Entry 8RO4 (X-ray diffraction, 2.51 A resolution); this record covers chains A and D of the 6 polymer chains in the assembly.

# Chain A (and D)
Molecule: 2-hydroxy-3-keto-glucal hydratase
From: Agrobacterium tumefaciens
Notes: chain D of this document is another copy of the same molecule, construct and numbering; everything in this record applies to it too
Amino-acid sequence (349 residues; row label = number of the first residue in the row):
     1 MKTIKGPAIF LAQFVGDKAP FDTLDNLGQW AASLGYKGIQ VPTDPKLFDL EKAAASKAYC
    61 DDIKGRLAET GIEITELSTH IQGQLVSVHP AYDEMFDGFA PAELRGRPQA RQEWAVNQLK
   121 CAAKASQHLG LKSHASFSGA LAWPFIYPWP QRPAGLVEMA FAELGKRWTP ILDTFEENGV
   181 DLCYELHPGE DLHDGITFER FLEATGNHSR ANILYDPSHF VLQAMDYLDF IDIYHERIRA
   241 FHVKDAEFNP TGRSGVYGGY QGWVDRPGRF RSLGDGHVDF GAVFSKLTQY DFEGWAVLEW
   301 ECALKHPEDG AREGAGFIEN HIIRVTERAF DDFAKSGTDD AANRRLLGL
Not modelled in the structure: 327-336
Ion coordination: Mn2+: E185, D216, H242, E299

# Chain A / chain D interface
Residue-residue contacts (38; chain A residue first):
  H89(A) with L346(D), hydrogen bond (side chain-backbone)
  P90(A) with G348(D)
  L141(A) with L347(D)
  F145(A) with L346(D); L347(D), hydrophobic
  P153(A) with N343(D)
  A154(A) with T338(D); N343(D), hydrogen bond (backbone-side chain)
  G155(A) with N343(D)
  L156(A) with N343(D); L347(D), hydrophobic
  M159(A) with D340(D); N343(D); R344(D); L347(D), hydrophobic
  A160(A) with L347(D)
  R167(A) with L349(D)
  G337(A) with A154(D)
  T338(A) with A154(D); G155(D)
  D340(A) with M159(D)
  N343(A) with P153(D); A154(D), hydrogen bond (side chain-backbone); G155(D); L156(D); M159(D)
  R344(A) with M159(D)
  L346(A) with H89(D), hydrogen bond (backbone-side chain); F145(D); P153(D), hydrophobic
  L347(A) with L141(D); F145(D), hydrophobic; L156(D), hydrophobic; A160(D), hydrophobic
  G348(A) with P90(D)
  L349(A) with M159(D), hydrophobic; E163(D); R167(D)
Interface residues without a listed pair, chain A (22 interface residues in all): A142, E163
Interface residues without a listed pair, chain D (22 interface residues in all): A142, G337

# Overview
Chain A and chain D each contribute 22 residues to their interface, with 4 hydrogen bonds. Among the polar
pairs are H89(A)-L346(D) and A154(A)-N343(D). E185(A), D216(A), H242(A) and E299(A) form the Mn2+ site.
Chain A and chain D are both 2-hydroxy-3-keto-glucal hydratase (Agrobacterium tumefaciens); the structure, The
crystal structure of 2-hydroxy-3-keto-glucal hydratase AtHYD from A. tumefaciens, was determined by X-ray
diffraction, deposited together with 8RR2.
